7Y9Z - chains B and C of the 4 polymer chains in the assembly; structure by electron microscopy, 2.85 A resolution.

# Chain B (and C)
Molecule: Spike glycoprotein
Source organism: Severe acute respiratory syndrome coronavirus 2
Notes: chain C of this document is another copy of the same molecule, construct and numbering; everything in this record applies to it too
UniProtKB: P0DTC2 (SPIKE_SARS2); aligned to UniProt positions 1-1208 over residues 1-1208
Sequence (1253 residues; numbered 1 to 1256 plus 2 insertion-coded residues; 5 numbers in that range are skipped by the numbering (no residue carries them; nothing is unmodelled there); the number before each row is that of its first residue; a row labelled like 214A-214B holds insertion residues (214A, then the next letters in order)):
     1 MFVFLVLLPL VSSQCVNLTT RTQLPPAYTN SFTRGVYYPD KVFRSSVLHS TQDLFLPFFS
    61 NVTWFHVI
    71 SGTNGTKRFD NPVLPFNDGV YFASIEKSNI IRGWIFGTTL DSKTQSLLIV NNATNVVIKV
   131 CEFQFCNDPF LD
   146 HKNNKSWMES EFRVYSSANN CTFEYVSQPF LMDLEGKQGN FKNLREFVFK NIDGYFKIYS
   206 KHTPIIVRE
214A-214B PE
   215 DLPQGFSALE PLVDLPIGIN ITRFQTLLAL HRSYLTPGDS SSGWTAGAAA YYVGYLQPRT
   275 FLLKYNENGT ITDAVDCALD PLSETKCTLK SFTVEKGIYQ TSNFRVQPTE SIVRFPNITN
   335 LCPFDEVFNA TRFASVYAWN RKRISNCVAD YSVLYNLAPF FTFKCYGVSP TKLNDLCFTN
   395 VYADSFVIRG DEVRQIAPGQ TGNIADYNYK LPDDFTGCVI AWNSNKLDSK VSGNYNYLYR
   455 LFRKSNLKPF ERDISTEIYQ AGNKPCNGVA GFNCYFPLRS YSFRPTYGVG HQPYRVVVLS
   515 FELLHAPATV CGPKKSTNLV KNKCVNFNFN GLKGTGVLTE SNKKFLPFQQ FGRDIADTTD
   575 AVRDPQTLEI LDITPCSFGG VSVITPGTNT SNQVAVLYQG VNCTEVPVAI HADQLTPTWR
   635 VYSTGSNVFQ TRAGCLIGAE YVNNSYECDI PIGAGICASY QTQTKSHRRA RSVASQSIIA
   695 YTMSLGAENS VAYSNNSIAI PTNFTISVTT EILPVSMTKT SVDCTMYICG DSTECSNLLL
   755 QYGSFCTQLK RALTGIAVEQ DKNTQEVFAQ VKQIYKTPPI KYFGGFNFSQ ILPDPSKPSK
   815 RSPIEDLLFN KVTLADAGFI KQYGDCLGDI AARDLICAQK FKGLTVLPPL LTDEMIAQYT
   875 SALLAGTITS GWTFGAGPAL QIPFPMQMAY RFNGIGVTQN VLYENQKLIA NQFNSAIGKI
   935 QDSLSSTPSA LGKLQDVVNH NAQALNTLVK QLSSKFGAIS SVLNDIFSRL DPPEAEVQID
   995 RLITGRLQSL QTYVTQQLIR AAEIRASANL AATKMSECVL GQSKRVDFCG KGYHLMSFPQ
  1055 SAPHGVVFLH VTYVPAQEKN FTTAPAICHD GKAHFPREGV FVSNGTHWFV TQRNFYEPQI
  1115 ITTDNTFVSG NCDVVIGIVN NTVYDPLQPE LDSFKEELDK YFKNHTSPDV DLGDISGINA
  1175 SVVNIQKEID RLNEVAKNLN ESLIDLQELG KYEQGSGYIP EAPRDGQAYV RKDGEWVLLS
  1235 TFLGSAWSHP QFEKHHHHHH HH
Not modelled in the structure: 1-13, 71-76, 146-152, 177-184, 211-214, 214A-214B, 248-256, 677-689, 828-844, 1148-1256 (chain C: 1-13, 71-76, 146-152, 177-184, 211-214, 214A-214B, 248-256, 677-689, 828-847, 1148-1256)
Construct notes: variant Val67 (Ala in P0DTC2), Ile95 (Thr in P0DTC2), Asp142 (Gly in P0DTC2), Ile211 (Leu212 in P0DTC2), Asp339 (Gly in P0DTC2), Leu371 (Ser in P0DTC2), Pro373 (Ser in P0DTC2), Phe375 (Ser in P0DTC2), Asn417 (Lys in P0DTC2), Lys440 (Asn in P0DTC2), Ser446 (Gly in P0DTC2), Asn477 (Ser in P0DTC2), Lys478 (Thr in P0DTC2), Ala484 (Glu in P0DTC2), Arg493 (Gln in P0DTC2), Ser496 (Gly in P0DTC2), Arg498 (Gln in P0DTC2), Tyr501 (Asn in P0DTC2), His505 (Tyr in P0DTC2), Lys547 (Thr in P0DTC2), Gly614 (Asp in P0DTC2), Tyr655 (His in P0DTC2), Lys679 (Asn in P0DTC2), His681 (Pro in P0DTC2), Lys764 (Asn in P0DTC2), Tyr796 (Asp in P0DTC2), Lys856 (Asn in P0DTC2), His954 (Gln in P0DTC2), Lys969 (Asn in P0DTC2), Phe981 (Leu in P0DTC2); insertion (214, 214A-214B); engineered mutation Pro817 (Phe in P0DTC2), Pro892 (Ala in P0DTC2), Pro899 (Ala in P0DTC2), Pro942 (Ala in P0DTC2), Pro986 (Lys in P0DTC2), Pro987 (Val in P0DTC2); expression tag (1209-1256)
Disulfides: Cys15-Cys136, Cys131-Cys166, Cys291-Cys301, Cys336-Cys361, Cys379-Cys432, Cys391-Cys525, Cys480-Cys488, Cys538-Cys590, Cys617-Cys649, Cys662-Cys671, Cys738-Cys760, Cys743-Cys749, Cys1032-Cys1043, Cys1082-Cys1126
Covalently attached groups: N-acetylglucosamine (NAG) linked to Asn17, Asn61, Asn122, Asn165, Asn234, Asn282, Asn331, Asn343, Asn616, Asn709, Asn717, Asn801, Asn1074, Asn1098, Asn1134

# Interface between chain B and chain C
Contacting residue pairs - 134 pairs, chain B then chain C:
  Gln314(B) - Lys764(C)
  Asn317(B) - Asp737(C)  hydrogen bond
  Arg319(B) - Asp737(C)  salt bridge
  Arg319(B) - Met740(C)
  Arg357(B) - Pro230(C)
  Val382(B) - Arg983(C)
  Ser383(B) - Arg983(C)  hydrogen bond (backbone-backbone)
  Ser383(B) - Leu984(C)
  Ser383(B) - Asp985(C)  hydrogen bond (side chain-backbone)
  Thr385(B) - Asp985(C)
  Leu387(B) - Ser982(C)
  Leu387(B) - Arg983(C)
  Leu390(B) - Ser982(C)
  Leu390(B) - Arg983(C)
  Tyr396(B) - Tyr200(C)  hydrogen bond
  Tyr396(B) - Pro230(C)
  Asp405(B) - Pro373(C)
  Gly413(B) - Thr385(C)
  Thr415(B) - Lys386(C)
  Glu516(B) - Tyr200(C)  hydrogen bond
  His519(B) - Lys41(C)
  Lys547(B) - Asn978(C)  hydrogen bond (backbone-side chain)
  Lys547(B) - Ser982(C)
  Gly548(B) - Asp745(C)
  Thr549(B) - Asp745(C)  hydrogen bond (backbone-side chain)
  Lys557(B) - Phe43(C)
  Lys558(B) - Phe43(C)
  Lys558(B) - Asn282(C)
  Phe559(B) - Phe43(C)  hydrophobic
  Leu560(B) - Gly283(C)
  Phe562(B) - Tyr38(C)  hydrophobic
  Phe562(B) - Lys41(C)
  Phe562(B) - Pro225(C)
  Gln563(B) - Lys41(C)
  Gln563(B) - Phe43(C)
  Gln564(B) - Lys41(C)  hydrogen bond (backbone-backbone)
  Phe565(B) - Lys41(C)
  Phe565(B) - Val42(C)
  Phe565(B) - Phe43(C)
  Gly566(B) - Val42(C)
  Gly566(B) - Phe43(C)
  Arg567(B) - Val42(C)
  Arg567(B) - Phe43(C)
  Asp568(B) - Lys856(C)  salt bridge
  Ile569(B) - Asn960(C)
  Ala570(B) - Lys856(C)
  Ala570(B) - Val963(C)  hydrophobic
  Asp571(B) - Ser967(C)
  Asp571(B) - Ser975(C)
  Thr572(B) - Lys856(C)  hydrogen bond
  Thr588(B) - Phe855(C)
  Pro589(B) - Phe855(C)  hydrophobic
  Phe592(B) - Met740(C)  hydrophobic
  Phe592(B) - Lys854(C)
  Phe592(B) - Phe855(C)  hydrophobic
  Gln613(B) - Leu861(C)
  Ala647(B) - Pro862(C)  hydrophobic
  Pro665(B) - Leu864(C)  hydrophobic
  Ala668(B) - Pro863(C)  hydrogen bond (backbone-backbone)
  Ala668(B) - Leu864(C)
  Ala668(B) - Thr866(C)
  Gly669(B) - Leu864(C)  hydrogen bond (backbone-backbone)
  Gly669(B) - Met869(C)
  Leu699(B) - Met869(C)
  Leu699(B) - Gln872(C)
  Leu699(B) - Tyr873(C)
  Gly700(B) - Lys786(C)
  Ala701(B) - Gln787(C)
  Ala701(B) - Ile788(C)  hydrogen bond (backbone-backbone)
  Glu702(B) - Ile788(C)
  Asn703(B) - Gln787(C)  hydrogen bond
  Asn703(B) - Ile788(C)  hydrogen bond (backbone-backbone)
  Asn703(B) - Tyr789(C)
  Asn703(B) - Lys790(C)  hydrogen bond (backbone-backbone)
  Ser704(B) - Lys790(C)
  Val705(B) - Tyr789(C)  hydrophobic
  Val705(B) - Thr883(C)
  Val705(B) - Gln895(C)
  Ala706(B) - Gln895(C)
  Tyr707(B) - Pro792(C)  hydrophobic
  Tyr707(B) - Tyr796(C)
  Tyr707(B) - Phe797(C)  hydrophobic
  Tyr707(B) - Ile896(C)
  Tyr707(B) - Pro897(C)  hydrophobic
  Tyr707(B) - Phe898(C)
  Asn709(B) - Pro897(C)
  Ser711(B) - Gln895(C)  hydrogen bond
  Ser711(B) - Pro897(C)
  Ile712(B) - Gln895(C)
  Ala713(B) - Leu894(C)
  Ala713(B) - Gln895(C)  hydrogen bond (backbone-backbone)
  Pro715(B) - Leu894(C)  hydrophobic
  Gln957(B) - Arg765(C)
  Lys964(B) - Ser758(C)
  Gln965(B) - Ser758(C)  hydrogen bond
  Ser968(B) - Gly757(C)
  Lys969(B) - Gln755(C)
  Phe970(B) - Tyr756(C)
  Asp985(B) - Gly413(C)
  Pro986(B) - Gly413(C)
  Pro986(B) - Asp427(C)
  Arg995(B) - Asp994(C)  salt bridge
  Gln1002(B) - Gln1002(C)
  Thr1006(B) - Gln762(C)
  Thr1006(B) - Gln1005(C)
  Gln1010(B) - Leu1012(C)
  Glu1017(B) - Arg1019(C)  salt bridge
  Arg1039(B) - Glu1031(C)  salt bridge
  Arg1039(B) - Arg1039(C)
  Val1040(B) - Ser1030(C)  hydrogen bond (backbone-side chain)
  Val1040(B) - Glu1031(C)
  Asp1041(B) - Gly889(C)
  Asp1041(B) - Ser1030(C)
  Lys1045(B) - Gly889(C)
  Gly1046(B) - Ala890(C)
  Tyr1047(B) - Trp886(C)
  Pro1069(B) - Ala890(C)
  Pro1069(B) - Pro892(C)
  Glu1072(B) - Pro892(C)
  Glu1072(B) - Leu894(C)
  Asn1074(B) - Gln895(C)  hydrogen bond
  Thr1077(B) - Met900(C)
  Pro1079(B) - Tyr917(C)  hydrophobic
  Phe1089(B) - Tyr917(C)  hydrophobic
  Pro1090(B) - Gln913(C)
  Val1094(B) - Met900(C)  hydrophobic
  Val1094(B) - Tyr904(C)
  Arg1107(B) - Tyr904(C)
  Arg1107(B) - Gln913(C)
  Ser1123(B) - Asn914(C)  hydrogen bond
  Ser1123(B) - Glu918(C)
  Ser1123(B) - Glu1111(C)
  Val1128(B) - Tyr917(C)
  Val1128(B) - Glu918(C)
Other interface residues (no listed pair), chain B (109 interface residues in all): Thr315, Gly381, Asn394, Arg646, Ile666, Gly667, Ile670, Cys671, Thr696, Met697, Ser708, Asn710, Thr961, Gly971, Pro987, Thr1009, Ile1013, Val1068, Phe1121, Gly1124, Val1129, Ile1130, Gln1142, Leu1145
Other interface residues (no listed pair), chain C (96 interface residues in all): Asp40, Glu224, Pro412, Ser735, Thr768, Leu849, Ala852, Gly857, Leu865, Ala893, Asn907, Gln920, Lys964, Thr1009, Thr1027, Leu1034, Gly1035, Glu1144, Leu1145

# In short
109 residues of chain B and 96 residues of chain C are in contact, with 21 hydrogen bonds and 5 salt bridges.
Polar pairs include Arg319(B)-Asp737(C), Asp568(B)-Lys856(C) and Arg995(B)-Asp994(C). N-acetylglucosamine is
covalently linked to Asn17(B), Asn61(B), Asn122(B), Asn165(B), Asn234(B) and Asn282(B) and 9 more.
Both chains are Spike glycoprotein (Severe acute respiratory syndrome coronavirus 2). Entry 7Y9Z (Cryo-EM
structure of SARS-CoV-2 Omicron spike protein (S-6P-RRAR) in complex with human ACE2 ectodomain (one-RBD-up
state)) was determined by electron microscopy together with 7XCH, 7XCI, 7XCP, 7YA0 and 7YA1 from the same
study.
